PDB entry 5TCI | X-ray diffraction, 2.45 A resolution | chains B and D of the 4 polymer chains in the assembly

== Chain B (and D) ==
Name: Tryptophan synthase beta chain
Source organism: Mycobacterium tuberculosis (strain ATCC 25618 / H37Rv)
Notes: EC 4.2.1.20; chain D of this document is another copy of the same molecule, construct and numbering; everything in this record applies to it too
UniProt: P9WFX9 (TRPB_MYCTU); residues 1-410 here correspond to UniProt positions 13-422 (UniProt number = residue number + 12)
Amino-acid sequence (410 residues; row label = number of the first residue in the row):
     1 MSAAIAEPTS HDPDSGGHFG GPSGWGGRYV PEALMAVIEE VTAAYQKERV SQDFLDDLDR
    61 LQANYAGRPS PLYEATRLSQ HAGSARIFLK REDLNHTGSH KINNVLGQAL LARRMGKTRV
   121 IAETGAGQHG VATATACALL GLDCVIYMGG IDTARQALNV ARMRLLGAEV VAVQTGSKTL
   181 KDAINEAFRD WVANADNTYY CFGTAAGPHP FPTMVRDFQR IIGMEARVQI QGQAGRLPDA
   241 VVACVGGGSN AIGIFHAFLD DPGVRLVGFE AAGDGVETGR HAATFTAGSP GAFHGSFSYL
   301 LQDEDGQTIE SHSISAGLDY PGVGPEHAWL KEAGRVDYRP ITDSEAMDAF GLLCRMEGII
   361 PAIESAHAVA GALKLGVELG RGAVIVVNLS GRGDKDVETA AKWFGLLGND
Disordered / not traced: 1-4, 410 (chain D: 1-9, 408-410)
Modified positions: Lys101 ((2S)-2-amino-6-[[3-hydroxy-2-methyl-5-(phosphonooxymethyl)pyridin-4-yl]methylideneamino]hexanoic acid; LLP)
Ligand contacts: brd4592 (79V; (2R,3S,4R)-3-(2'-fluoro[1,1'-biphenyl]-4-yl)-4-(hydroxymethyl)azetidine-2-carbonitrile): Val30, Pro31, Leu34, Ile38, Phe188, Trp191, Tyr200, Phe202, Gly207, Pro208, Phe211, His294, Gly295
Reported in the primary citation:
  - binding site for brd4592: Leu34, Ile184, Phe188, Phe202, His294
  - mutagenesis - N185S (239.3 +/- 3.1 nM): decreased binding to brd4592

== How chain B and chain D interact ==
Pairs across the interface - 84 pairs, chain B then chain D:
  Ala63(B) with Pro71(D)
  Asn64(B) with Pro71(D); Leu72(D); Tyr73(D); Gln233(D)
  Tyr65(B) with Tyr73(D); Arg91(D), hydrogen bond (backbone-side chain); Leu94(D); Glu357(D), hydrogen bond (side chain-backbone); Gly358(D), hydrogen bond (side chain-backbone); Ile359(D), hydrophobic
  Ala66(B) with Leu94(D)
  Gly67(B) with Leu94(D)
  Pro71(B) with Ala63(D); Asn64(D)
  Leu72(B) with Asn64(D)
  Tyr73(B) with Asn64(D); Tyr65(D); Leu139(D)
  Arg77(B) with Ala138(D), hydrogen bond (side chain-backbone); Leu139(D), hydrogen bond (side chain-backbone); Gly141(D)
  Arg91(B) with Asn64(D); Tyr65(D), hydrogen bond (side chain-backbone); His96(D), hydrogen bond
  Leu94(B) with Tyr65(D); Gly67(D); Leu94(D); His96(D)
  His96(B) with Arg91(D), hydrogen bond; Leu94(D); Gly358(D), hydrogen bond (side chain-backbone)
  Thr135(B) with Gly358(D)
  Ala138(B) with Arg77(D), hydrogen bond (backbone-side chain); Cys354(D); Arg355(D); Met356(D); Gly358(D)
  Leu139(B) with Tyr73(D); Arg77(D), hydrogen bond (backbone-side chain); Met356(D); Glu357(D)
  Gly141(B) with Arg77(D)
  Leu158(B) with Val397(D); Glu398(D)
  Ala161(B) with Ala401(D), hydrophobic
  Arg162(B) with Ile360(D); Asp394(D), salt bridge; Val397(D)
  Leu165(B) with Cys354(D); Arg355(D); Phe404(D), hydrophobic; Leu406(D), hydrophobic
  Leu166(B) with Cys354(D); Gly358(D)
  Gln233(B) with Asn64(D)
  Cys354(B) with Ala138(D); Leu165(D); Leu166(D)
  Arg355(B) with Ala138(D); Leu165(D)
  Met356(B) with Ala138(D); Leu139(D)
  Glu357(B) with Tyr65(D), hydrogen bond (backbone-side chain); Leu139(D)
  Gly358(B) with Tyr65(D), hydrogen bond (backbone-side chain); His96(D), hydrogen bond (backbone-side chain); Thr135(D); Ala138(D); Leu166(D)
  Ile359(B) with Tyr65(D), hydrophobic
  Ile360(B) with Arg162(D)
  Arg392(B) with Arg392(D); Asp394(D), salt bridge
  Asp394(B) with Arg162(D), salt bridge; Arg392(D), salt bridge
  Val397(B) with Leu158(D); Arg162(D)
  Glu398(B) with Leu158(D)
  Ala401(B) with Ala161(D), hydrophobic
  Phe404(B) with Leu165(D), hydrophobic
  Leu406(B) with Ala161(D); Arg164(D); Leu165(D), hydrophobic
Interface residues without a listed pair, chain B (43 interface residues in all): Asp93, Ala157, Arg164, Gly167, Phe350, Gly351, Ala400
Interface residues without a listed pair, chain D (44 interface residues in all): Leu61, Ala66, Asp93, Asn95, Phe350, Gly351, Ala400, Leu407

== Summary ==
43 residues of chain B and 44 residues of chain D are in contact, with 14 hydrogen bonds and 4 salt bridges.
Polar contacts include Arg162(B)-Asp394(D), Arg392(B)-Asp394(D) and Tyr65(B)-Arg91(D). Chain B binds brd4592.
From the paper: a binding site for brd4592 at Leu34(B), Ile184(B) and Phe188(B) among others; N185S of chain B
reduces binding to brd4592.
Both chains are Tryptophan synthase beta chain (Mycobacterium tuberculosis (strain ATCC 25618 / H37Rv)). Entry
5TCI (Crystal structure of tryptophan synthase from M. tuberculosis - BRD4592-bound form) was determined by
X-ray diffraction together with 5TCF, 5TCG, 5TCH and 5TCJ from the same study.
